PDB entry 1ADE | X-ray diffraction, 2.00 A resolution | chains A and B

# Chain A (and B)
Protein: Adenylosuccinate synthetase
Source organism: Escherichia coli
Notes: EC 6.3.4.4; chain B of this document is another copy of the same molecule, construct and numbering; everything in this record applies to it too
UniProt: P0A7D4 (PURA_ECOLI); residue numbers follow UniProt; this construct covers 1-431
Chain sequence (431 residues; numbered 1 to 431; the number before each row is that of its first residue):
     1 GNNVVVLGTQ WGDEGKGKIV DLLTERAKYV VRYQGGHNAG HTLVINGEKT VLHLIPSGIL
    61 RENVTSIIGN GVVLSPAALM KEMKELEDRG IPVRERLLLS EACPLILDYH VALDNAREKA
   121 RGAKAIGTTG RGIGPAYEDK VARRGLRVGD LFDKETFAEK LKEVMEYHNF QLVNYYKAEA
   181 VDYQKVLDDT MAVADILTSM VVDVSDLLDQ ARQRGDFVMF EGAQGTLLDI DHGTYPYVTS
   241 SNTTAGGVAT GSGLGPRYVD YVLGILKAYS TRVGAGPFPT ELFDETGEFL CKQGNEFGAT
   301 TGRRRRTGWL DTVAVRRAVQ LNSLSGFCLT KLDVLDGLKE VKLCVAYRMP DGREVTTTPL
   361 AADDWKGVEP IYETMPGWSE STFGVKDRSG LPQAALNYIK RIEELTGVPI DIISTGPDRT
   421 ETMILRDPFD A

# How chain A and chain B interact
Pairs across the interface (118):
  Asn-70(A) with Asp-231(B), hydrogen bond; His-232(B)
  Glu-101(A) with Leu-360(B); Ala-361(B), hydrogen bond (side chain-backbone); Ala-362(B), hydrogen bond (side chain-backbone)
  Ala-102(A) with Asp-231(B)
  Arg-117(A) with Arg-144(B)
  Glu-138(A) with Val-141(B); Ala-142(B); Arg-144(B), salt bridge
  Lys-140(A) with Ile-230(B); Asp-231(B), salt bridge
  Val-141(A) with Tyr-137(B); Glu-138(B); Ile-230(B), hydrophobic; Ser-240(B)
  Ala-142(A) with Glu-138(B)
  Arg-143(A) with Pro-236(B); Val-238(B), hydrogen bond (side chain-backbone); Thr-239(B); Ser-240(B)
  Arg-144(A) with Arg-117(B); Glu-138(B), salt bridge
  Gly-145(A) with Tyr-235(B), hydrogen bond (backbone-side chain)
  Arg-147(A) with Ile-230(B); Asp-231(B), hydrogen bond (side chain-backbone); Tyr-235(B)
  Gly-149(A) with Ala-362(B)
  Phe-152(A) with Ala-362(B), hydrophobic
  Tyr-167(A) with Gln-171(B), hydrogen bond; Tyr-175(B), hydrophobic
  Phe-170(A) with Asn-174(B); Tyr-175(B), hydrophobic
  Gln-171(A) with Tyr-167(B), hydrogen bond
  Asn-174(A) with Phe-170(B)
  Tyr-175(A) with Tyr-167(B); Phe-170(B), hydrophobic
  Tyr-176(A) with Tyr-167(B)
  Val-201(A) with Leu-360(B), hydrophobic
  Asp-203(A) with Arg-317(B), salt bridge; Thr-357(B); Leu-360(B)
  Ser-205(A) with Arg-317(B), hydrogen bond; Gln-320(B), hydrogen bond
  Asp-206(A) with Gln-320(B); Thr-357(B)
  Asp-209(A) with Gln-320(B)
  Ile-230(A) with Lys-140(B); Arg-147(B)
  Asp-231(A) with Asn-70(B), hydrogen bond; Ala-102(B); Lys-140(B), salt bridge; Arg-147(B), hydrogen bond (backbone-side chain); Thr-250(B)
  His-232(A) with Asn-70(B); Ser-205(B); Thr-250(B), hydrogen bond (side chain-backbone); Gly-253(B)
  Tyr-235(A) with Gly-145(B), hydrogen bond (side chain-backbone); Arg-147(B)
  Val-238(A) with Arg-143(B), hydrogen bond (backbone-side chain)
  Thr-239(A) with Arg-143(B)
  Ser-240(A) with Arg-143(B)
  Asn-242(A) with Thr-250(B)
  Ala-245(A) with Pro-256(B)
  Gly-246(A) with Gly-246(B); Ala-249(B); Thr-250(B), hydrogen bond (backbone-side chain)
  Gly-247(A) with Thr-250(B)
  Ala-249(A) with Gly-246(B)
  Thr-250(A) with His-232(B), hydrogen bond (backbone-side chain); Asn-242(B); Gly-246(B); Gly-247(B)
  Gly-253(A) with His-232(B); Leu-321(B)
  Gly-255(A) with Gln-320(B); Leu-321(B); Ser-323(B)
  Pro-256(A) with Ala-245(B); Gly-246(B); Pro-256(B); Leu-321(B); Asn-322(B); Ser-323(B)
  Arg-257(A) with Val-259(B); Asp-260(B); Ser-323(B), hydrogen bond (side chain-backbone); Leu-324(B), hydrogen bond (side chain-backbone); Ser-325(B), hydrogen bond
  Tyr-258(A) with Ser-323(B)
  Val-259(A) with Arg-257(B)
  Arg-317(A) with Asp-203(B), salt bridge; Ser-205(B); Asp-206(B)
  Gln-320(A) with Ser-205(B); Asp-206(B), hydrogen bond; Asp-209(B); Gly-255(B)
  Leu-321(A) with Gly-253(B); Gly-255(B); Pro-256(B)
  Asn-322(A) with Pro-256(B)
  Ser-323(A) with Gly-255(B); Pro-256(B); Arg-257(B), hydrogen bond (backbone-side chain); Tyr-258(B)
  Leu-324(A) with Arg-257(B), hydrogen bond (backbone-side chain)
  Ser-325(A) with Arg-257(B), hydrogen bond
  Thr-357(A) with Asp-206(B)
  Leu-360(A) with Glu-101(B); Val-201(B), hydrophobic; Asp-203(B)
  Ala-361(A) with Glu-101(B), hydrogen bond (backbone-side chain); Arg-147(B)
  Ala-362(A) with Glu-101(B), hydrogen bond (backbone-side chain); Gly-149(B); Phe-152(B), hydrophobic
Interface residues without a listed pair, chain A (65 interface residues in all): Ile-126, Thr-128, Tyr-137, Asp-150, Lys-160, Ser-252, Leu-254, Asp-260, Val-262, Thr-358
Interface residues without a listed pair, chain B (65 interface residues in all): Asp-150, Lys-160, Glu-166, Tyr-176, Ser-252, Leu-254, Val-262, Thr-358

# Summary
Chain A and chain B each contribute 65 residues to their interface, with 26 hydrogen bonds and 6 salt bridges.
Polar contacts include Glu-138(A)/Arg-144(B), Lys-140(A)/Asp-231(B) and Asp-203(A)/Arg-317(B).
Both chains are Adenylosuccinate synthetase (Escherichia coli). Entry 1ADE (Structure of adenylosuccinate
synthetase ph 7 at 25 degrees celsius) was determined by X-ray diffraction, deposited together with 1ADI.
